Entry 7VOR (electron microscopy, 2.74 A resolution); this record covers chains D and E of the 66 polymer chains in the assembly.

Chain D:
Molecule: Light-harvesting protein B-875 alpha chain
Source organism: Cereibacter sphaeroides 2.4.1
Reference sequence: Q3J1A4 (LHA1_RHOS4); residues 1-58 here = UniProt positions 1-58
Chain sequence (58 residues; each row starts with the number of its first residue):
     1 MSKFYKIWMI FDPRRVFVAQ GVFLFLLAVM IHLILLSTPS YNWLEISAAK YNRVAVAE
Not modelled in the structure: 56-58
Ligand contacts:
  - bacteriochlorophyll a (BCL), molecule 1: F4, I7, W8, F11, V16, Q20, F23, I31
  - bacteriochlorophyll a (BCL), molecule 2: G21, L24, F25, A28, H32, L35, Y41, W43
  - bacteriochlorophyll a (BCL), molecule 3: L24, L27, A28, I31, H32, L35, Y41
  - 1,2-diacyl-sn-glycero-3-phosphocholine (PC1), molecule 1: I10, F11, D12, R15, V16, A19, F23
  - 1,2-diacyl-sn-glycero-3-phosphocholine (PC1), molecule 2: R14, R15, V18, G21, V22, F25
  - 1,2-diacyl-sn-glycero-3-phosphocholine (PC1), molecule 3: L33, L36, S37
  - spheroidene (SPO), molecule 1: F4, K6, I7, M9, I10
  - spheroidene (SPO), molecule 2: F17, Q20, G21
  - spheroidene (SPO), molecule 3: F17, Q20, F23, L24, L27, M30, I31, I34
  - spheroidene (SPO), molecule 4: F25, A28, V29, H32, L33, L36, W43
Swiss-Prot annotation at these positions:
  - binding site (a bacteriochlorophyll): H32

Chain E:
Molecule: Light-harvesting protein B-875 beta chain
Source organism: Cereibacter sphaeroides 2.4.1
Reference sequence: Q3J1A3 (LHB1_RHOS4); residue numbers follow UniProt; this construct covers 1-49
Chain sequence (49 residues; numbered 1 to 49; the number before each row is that of its first residue):
     1 MADKSDLGYT GLTDEQAQEL HSVYMSGLWL FSAVAIVAHL AVYIWRPWF
Not modelled in the structure: 1-6
Ligand contacts:
  - bacteriochlorophyll a (BCL), molecule 1: H21, Y24, M25, F49
  - bacteriochlorophyll a (BCL), molecule 2: F31, V34, A35, A38, H39, V42, W45
  - bacteriochlorophyll a (BCL), molecule 3: F31, S32, A35, I36, H39, V42, Y43, W48, F49
  - spheroidene (SPO), molecule 1: Q16, E19, L20, V23, Y24, G27, L28, F31
  - spheroidene (SPO), molecule 2: F31, V34, V37, A38, L40, A41, V42, I44, W45
Swiss-Prot annotation at these positions:
  - binding site (a bacteriochlorophyll): H21, H39

How chain D and chain E interact:
Pairs across the interface (34):
  F4(D) with H21(E)
  Y5(D) with A17(E); Q18(E); H21(E)
  K6(D) with D14(E), salt bridge
  W8(D) with T10(E), hydrogen bond (backbone-side chain); L12(E); A17(E); L20(E), hydrophobic; H21(E), hydrogen bond; Y24(E), hydrophobic
  M9(D) with L7(E); G8(E); Y9(E), hydrogen bond (backbone-backbone); T10(E), hydrogen bond (backbone-side chain); L12(E); T13(E); D14(E)
  I10(D) with L7(E), hydrophobic; Y9(E); T10(E)
  F11(D) with T10(E)
  D12(D) with T10(E)
  P13(D) with L20(E), hydrophobic
  F17(D) with L20(E), hydrophobic; Y24(E), hydrophobic
  Q20(D) with Y24(E), hydrogen bond
  S40(D) with R46(E)
  Y41(D) with R46(E), hydrogen bond (side chain-backbone); P47(E), hydrogen bond (side chain-backbone); W48(E), hydrogen bond (side chain-backbone)
  W43(D) with W45(E), hydrophobic
  I46(D) with W45(E), hydrophobic; R46(E)
Interface residues without a listed pair, chain D (16 interface residues in all): L24
Interface residues without a listed pair, chain E (17 interface residues in all): F31

In short:
The interface between chain D and chain E involves 16 residues on one side and 17 on the other, with 8
hydrogen bonds and 1 salt bridge. Polar contacts include K6(D)-D14(E), W8(D)-T10(E) and W8(D)-H21(E).
Here chain D is Light-harvesting protein B-875 alpha chain and chain E is Light-harvesting protein B-875 beta
chain, both from Cereibacter sphaeroides 2.4.1. Entry 7VOR (The structure of dimeric photosynthetic RC-LH1
supercomplex in Class-1) was determined by electron microscopy (same publication as 7VA9, 7VB9, 7VNM, 7VOT and
7VOY).
